6QI9 - chains A and D of the 6 polymer chains in the assembly; structure by electron microscopy, 4.63 A resolution (low resolution: residue-level contacts below are approximate; hydrogen-bond / salt-bridge calls are withheld).

Chain A:
Protein: RuvB-like 1
From: Homo sapiens
Notes: EC 3.6.4.12
UniProt: Q9Y265 (RUVB1_HUMAN); numbering as in UniProt (aligned over 1-456)
Sequence (456 residues; numbered 1 to 456; the number before each row is that of its first residue):
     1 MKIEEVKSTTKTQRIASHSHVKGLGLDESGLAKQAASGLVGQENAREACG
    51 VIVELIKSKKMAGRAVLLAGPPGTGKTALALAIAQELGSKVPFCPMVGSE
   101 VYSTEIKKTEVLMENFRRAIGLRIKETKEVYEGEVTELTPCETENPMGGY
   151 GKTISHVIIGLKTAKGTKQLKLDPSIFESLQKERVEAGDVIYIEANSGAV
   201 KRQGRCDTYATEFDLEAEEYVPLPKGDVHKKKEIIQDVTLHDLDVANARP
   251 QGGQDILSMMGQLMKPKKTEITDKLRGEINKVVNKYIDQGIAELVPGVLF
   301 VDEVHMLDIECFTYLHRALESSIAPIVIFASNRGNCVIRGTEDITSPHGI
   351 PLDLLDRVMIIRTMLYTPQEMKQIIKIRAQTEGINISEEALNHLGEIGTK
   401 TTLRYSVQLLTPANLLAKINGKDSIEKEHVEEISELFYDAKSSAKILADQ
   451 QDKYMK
Disordered / not traced: 1, 121-236, 250-271
Residues lining bound ligands: ADP (adenosine-5'-diphosphate): S17, H18, H20, G38, L39, V40, G41, P71, P72, G73, T74, G75, K76, T77, A78, Y366, I374, L403, R404
UniProt features mapped onto this chain:
  - binding site (ATP): G70 to T77
  - modified residue: K453 (N6-acetyllysine)
  - cross-link (Glycyl lysine isopeptide (Lys-Gly)): K2 (interchain with G-Cter in SUMO2), K225 (interchain with G-Cter in SUMO1), K445 (interchain with G-Cter in SUMO2)
  - mutagenesis: K76 (K76M: No effect on interaction with NOPCHAP1), D302 (D302N: Abolishes ATPase activity; inhibition of MYC- and CTNNB1-mediated transformation), E303 (E303Q: Reduces ATPase activity. Decreases interaction with NOPCHAP1. No effect on formation of RUVBL1-RUVBL2 heteromeric complex)

Chain D:
Protein: RuvB-like 2
From: Homo sapiens
Notes: EC 3.6.4.12
UniProt: Q9Y230 (RUVB2_HUMAN); numbering as in UniProt (aligned over 1-463)
Sequence (463 residues; numbered 1 to 463; the number before each row is that of its first residue):
     1 MATVTATTKVPEIRDVTRIERIGAHSHIRGLGLDDALEPRQASQGMVGQL
    51 AARRAAGVVLEMIREGKIAGRAVLIAGQPGTGKTAIAMGMAQALGPDTPF
   101 TAIAGSEIFSLEMSKTEALTQAFRRSIGVRIKEETEIIEGEVVEIQIDRP
   151 ATGTGSKVGKLTLKTTEMETIYDLGTKMIESLTKDKVQAGDVITIDKATG
   201 KISKLGRSFTRARDYDAMGSQTKFVQCPDGELQKRKEVVHTVSLHEIDVI
   251 NSRTQGFLALFSGDTGEIKSEVREQINAKVAEWREEGKAEIIPGVLFIDE
   301 VHMLDIESFSFLNRALESDMAPVLIMATNRGITRIRGTSYQSPHGIPIDL
   351 LDRLLIVSTTPYSEKDTKQILRIRCEEEDVEMSEDAYTVLTRIGLETSLR
   401 YAIQLITAASLVCRKRKGTEVQVDDIKRVYSLFLDESRSTQYMKEYQDAF
   451 LFNELKGETMDTS
Disordered / not traced: 1-50, 128-242, 250-269, 454-463
UniProt features mapped onto this chain:
  - binding site (ATP): G77 to T84
  - modified residue: A2 (N-acetylalanine), S437 (Phosphoserine)
  - cross-link (Glycyl lysine isopeptide (Lys-Gly)): K9 (interchain with G-Cter in SUMO2), K444 (interchain with G-Cter in SUMO2), K456 (interchain with G-Cter in SUMO2)
  - mutagenesis: K83 (K83M: No effect on interaction with NOPCHAP1), D299 (D299N: Abolishes ATPase activity), E300 (E300Q: Reduces ATPase activity. Decreases interaction with NOPCHAP1. No effect on formation of RUVBL1-RUVBL2 heteromeric complex)
From the paper describing this entry:
  - binding site for ADP: H25, H27
  - conformationally variable residues (order/disorder transition): M1 to Q49

Chain A / chain D interface:
Residue-residue contacts (39; chain A residue first):
  E28(A) - K415(D)
  S29(A) - K415(D)
  G30(A) - K415(D)
  G30(A) - R428(D)
  N44(A) - L432(D)
  A48(A) - L432(D)
  V51(A) - A408(D)
  E54(A) - L411(D)
  E54(A) - K415(D)
  L55(A) - T407(D)
  K60(A) - T407(D)
  P71(A) - Y446(D)
  T109(A) - L111(D)
  E310(A) - L111(D)
  T313(A) - S106(D)
  T313(A) - F109(D)
  G334(A) - T440(D)
  G334(A) - M443(D)
  G334(A) - Q447(D)
  N335(A) - T440(D)
  G340(A) - R336(D)
  T341(A) - R336(D)
  P347(A) - E436(D)
  P347(A) - T440(D)
  H348(A) - T440(D)
  H348(A) - M443(D)
  L355(A) - E436(D)
  D356(A) - S398(D)
  D356(A) - R400(D)
  M359(A) - Q404(D)
  I360(A) - L432(D)
  I360(A) - F433(D)
  I360(A) - L434(D)
  I360(A) - D435(D)
  I360(A) - E436(D)
  I361(A) - L432(D)
  I361(A) - F433(D)
  L365(A) - Y446(D)
  K441(A) - F450(D)
Other interface residues (no listed pair), chain A (34 interface residues in all): L31, E47, L67, G70, I309, N332, R333, R362
Other interface residues (no listed pair), chain D (24 interface residues in all): S439, Y442

Summary:
34 residues of chain A face 24 of chain D across their interface. Chain A binds ADP. UniProt lists 8
ATP-binding residues and 3 mutagenesis sites on chain A; 8 ATP-binding residues and 3 mutagenesis sites on
chain D. The paper reports a binding site for ADP at H25(D) and H27(D); conformational variability at M1(D).
Chain A is RuvB-like 1 and chain D is RuvB-like 2, both from Homo sapiens; the structure, Truncated human R2TP
complex, structure 4 (ADP-empty), was determined by electron microscopy (same publication as 6QI8).
